Entry 1L3J (X-ray diffraction, 1.90 A resolution); this record covers chain A.

Chain A:
Name: Yvrk protein
Organism: Bacillus subtilis
UniProt: O34714 (OXDC_BACSU); numbering as in UniProt (aligned over 1-385)
Chain sequence (385 residues; each row starts with the number of its first residue):
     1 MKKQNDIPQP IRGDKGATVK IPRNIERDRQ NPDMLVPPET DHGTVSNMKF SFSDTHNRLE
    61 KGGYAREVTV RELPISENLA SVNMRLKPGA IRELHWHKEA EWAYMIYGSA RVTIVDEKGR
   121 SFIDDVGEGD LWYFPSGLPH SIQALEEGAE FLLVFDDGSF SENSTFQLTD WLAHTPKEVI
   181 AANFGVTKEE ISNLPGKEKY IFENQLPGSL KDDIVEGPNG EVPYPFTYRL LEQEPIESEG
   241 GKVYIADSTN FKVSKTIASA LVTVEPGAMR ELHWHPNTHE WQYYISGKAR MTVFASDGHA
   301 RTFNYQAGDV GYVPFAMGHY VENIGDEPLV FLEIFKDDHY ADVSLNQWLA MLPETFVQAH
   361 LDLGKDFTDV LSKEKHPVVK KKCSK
Disordered / not traced: 1-7, 380-385
Swiss-Prot annotation at these positions:
  - active site: E333 (Proton donor)
  - binding site (Mn(2+)): H95, H97, E101, H140, H273, H275, E280, H319
  - mutagenesis: R270 (R270E: Leads to a 20-fold reduction of CO(2) production), E333 (E333A: Leads to a 25-fold reduction of activity and a 4-fold reduction of CO(2) production), Y340 (Y340F: Leads to a 13-fold reduction of CO(2) production)
Bound ions: Mn2+ site 1: H95, H97, E101, H140 (together with formate); Mg2+: H174 (together with formate); Mn2+ site 2: H273, H275, E280, H319

Overview:
H95, H97, E101 and H140 coordinate Mn2+ site 1. The Mn2+ site 2 is built by H273, H275, E280 and H319. From
UniProt: active-site residue E333, 8 Mn2+-binding residues and 3 mutagenesis sites.
Chain A is Yvrk protein (Bacillus subtilis); the structure, Crystal Structure of Oxalate Decarboxylase Formate
Complex, was determined by X-ray diffraction (same publication as 1J58).
